PDB entry 6ZHE | electron microscopy, 7.24 A resolution (low resolution: residue-level contacts below are approximate; hydrogen-bond / salt-bridge calls are withheld) | chains C and D of the 10 polymer chains in the assembly

[Chain C]
Protein: X-ray repair cross-complementing protein 5
Organism: Homo sapiens
Notes: EC 3.6.4.-
Reference sequence: P13010 (XRCC5_HUMAN); numbering as in UniProt (aligned over 1-732)
Chain sequence (732 residues; row label = number of the first residue in the row):
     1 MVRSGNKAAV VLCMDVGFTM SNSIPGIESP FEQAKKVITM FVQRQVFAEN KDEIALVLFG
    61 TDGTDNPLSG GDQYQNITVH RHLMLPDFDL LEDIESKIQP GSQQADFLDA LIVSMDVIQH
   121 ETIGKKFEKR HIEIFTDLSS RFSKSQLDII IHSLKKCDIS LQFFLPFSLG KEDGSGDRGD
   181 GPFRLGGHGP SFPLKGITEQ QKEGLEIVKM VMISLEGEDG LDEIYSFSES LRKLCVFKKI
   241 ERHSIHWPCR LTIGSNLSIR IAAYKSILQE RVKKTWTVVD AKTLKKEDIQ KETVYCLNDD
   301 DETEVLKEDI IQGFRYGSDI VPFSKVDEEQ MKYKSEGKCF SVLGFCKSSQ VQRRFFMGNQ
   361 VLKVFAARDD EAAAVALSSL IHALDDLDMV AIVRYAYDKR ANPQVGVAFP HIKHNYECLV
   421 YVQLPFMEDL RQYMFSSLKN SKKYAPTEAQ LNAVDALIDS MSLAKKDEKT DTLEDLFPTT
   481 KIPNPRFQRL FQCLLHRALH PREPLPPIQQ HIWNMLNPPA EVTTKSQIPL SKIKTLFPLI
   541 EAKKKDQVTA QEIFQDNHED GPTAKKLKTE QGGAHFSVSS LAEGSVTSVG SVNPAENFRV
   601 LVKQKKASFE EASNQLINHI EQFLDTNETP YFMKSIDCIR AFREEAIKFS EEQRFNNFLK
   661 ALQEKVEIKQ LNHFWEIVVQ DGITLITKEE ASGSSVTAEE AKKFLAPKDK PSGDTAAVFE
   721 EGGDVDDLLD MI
Not modelled in the structure: 1-5, 171-180, 581-592
Curated features (UniProtKB/Swiss-Prot):
  - region: Leu-138 to Leu-165 (Leucine-zipper)
  - motif: Glu-720 to Leu-728 (EEXXXDL motif)
  - modified residue: Lys-144 (N6-acetyllysine), Ser-255 (Phosphoserine), Ser-258 (Phosphoserine), Lys-265 (N6-acetyllysine), Ser-318 (Phosphoserine), Lys-332 (N6-acetyllysine), Thr-535 (Phosphothreonine), Ser-577 (Phosphoserine), Ser-579 (Phosphoserine), Ser-580 (Phosphoserine), Lys-660 (N6-acetyllysine), Lys-665 (N6-acetyllysine), Thr-715 (Phosphothreonine)
  - cross-link (Glycyl lysine isopeptide (Lys-Gly)): Lys-195 (interchain with G-Cter in SUMO2), Lys-532 (interchain with G-Cter in SUMO2), Lys-534 (interchain with G-Cter in SUMO2), Lys-566 (interchain with G-Cter in SUMO2), Lys-568 (interchain with G-Cter in SUMO2), Lys-669 (interchain with G-Cter in SUMO2), Lys-688 (interchain with G-Cter in SUMO2)
  - mutagenesis: Glu-720 to Glu-721 (Abolishes interaction with PRKDC and its recruitment to sites of DNA damage), Asp-726 to Asp-727 (Abolishes interaction with PRKDC and its recruitment to sites of DNA damage)

[Chain D]
Molecule: 26-nt DNA strand
Sequence (26 nucleotides; each row starts with the number of its first residue):
    14 TAATAATAGT TTTTAGTTTA TTGGGC

[Interface between chain C and chain D]
Pairs across the interface (7; chain C residue first):
  Gln-269(C) / DG29(D)
  Arg-271(C) / DT30(D)
  Thr-275(C) / DT30(D)
  Trp-276(C) / DT30(D)
  Lys-338(C) / DG36(D)
  Arg-400(C) / DT34(D)
  Arg-400(C) / DT35(D)
Also at the interface, not in a pair above, chain C (7 interface residues in all): Lys-274

[In short]
7 residues of chain C face 5 of chain D across their interface. UniProt lists 4 mutagenesis sites on chain C.
Here chain C is X-ray repair cross-complementing protein 5 (Homo sapiens) and chain D is a 26-nt DNA strand.
Entry 6ZHE (Cryo-EM structure of DNA-PK dimer) was determined by electron microscopy together with 6ZH8 and
6ZHA from the same study.
